7JTS - chains d and s of the 13 polymer chains in the assembly; structure by electron microscopy, 6.10 A resolution (low resolution: residue-level contacts below are approximate; hydrogen-bond / salt-bridge calls are withheld).

== Chain d ==
Protein: Dynein 8 kDa light chain, flagellar outer arm
From: Chlamydomonas reinhardtii
Reference sequence: Q39580 (DYL1_CHLRE); numbering as in UniProt (aligned over 1-91)
Amino-acid sequence (91 residues; row label = number of the first residue in the row):
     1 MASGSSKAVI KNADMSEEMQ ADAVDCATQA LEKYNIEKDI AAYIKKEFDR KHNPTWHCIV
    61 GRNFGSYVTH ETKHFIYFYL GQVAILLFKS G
Not modelled in the structure: 1-6, 91

== Chain s ==
Protein: FAP253
From: Chlamydomonas reinhardtii
Reference sequence: A0A2K3D359 (A0A2K3D359_CHLRE); residue numbers follow UniProt; this construct covers 1-682
Amino-acid sequence (682 residues; row label = number of the first residue in the row):
     1 MSDPEAEQGE QGYEESPEEP GPGSEAPSPS RIDNGLDTII DIDPQTQHAE EGSNTAYESE
    61 QPDVISSYTG GQQEEDGEQA GNGAIDETTE EAAGEADDGG KASGFAVEVD AGTDAAAEGD
   121 LEPEPEPERP ASASGEPQPT ASTSRPASGA AARPASARPT SARPGSAAPR QPSASGGSRP
   181 GSGHPVNLAP DSVGLAQQQQ QKSQIEVGAQ AYEARGSSRP QSGGDAYGQA EEASAAAAAG
   241 RPSTSQSGSR PPPSREGVAV VPSIPEDQPL AVPIHIERYI APGLKAIEVE VAQGPGMPHR
   301 LVRVLLDYTQ CDAKPYLGGF RNKRTGAVYH HGATQTPRAP KYSEADRKLS RETQTVKIKQ
   361 HSQQTVREQA TQMARPGVLL DNDYDKEVTP GRYQTADERD EIVLRSTLRI QRWVRGWLGR
   421 KRAAYLRGKK MEREAFLRDQ EARAQSEAEE HRRREIQRRM HPRTAADFEV LYNELEAWRL
   481 QETRKIKEAG LAKEQEQQVL QQLLHKETKL LQTIDRLKIN ANQENKEARI QHTLNEMSKP
   541 KKFALRNGGK VDVHTPFTTR AKELQQLYNG LNLPLLTVDE RLDVLLHVKW TVKEFDCDLT
   601 RELVDLIDRE ADLLNRGRNP KMLEGLRKRI SSLFLNFIET PEFNPEAVRF QIVPMDFEAY
   661 LYEQVGKATA KAGTSVGTRT LS
Not modelled in the structure: 1-343, 395-397, 540-553, 651-682

== Interface between chain d and chain s ==
Contacting residue pairs - 6 pairs, chain d then chain s:
  Phe64(d) with Thr365(s)
  Ser66(d) with Gln363(s)
  Val68(d) with Gln360(s); His361(s)
  Thr69(d) with Lys359(s)
  His70(d) with Lys359(s)
Also at the interface, not in a pair above, chain d (8 interface residues in all): Gly65, Tyr67, Thr72
Also at the interface, not in a pair above, chain s (8 interface residues in all): Lys357, Ile358, Ser362

== Summary ==
The chain d/chain s interface involves 8 residues from each chain.
Here chain d is Dynein 8 kDa light chain, flagellar outer arm and chain s is FAP253, both from Chlamydomonas
reinhardtii. Entry 7JTS (Stalk of radial spoke 1 attached with doublet microtubule from Chlamydomonas
reinhardtii) was determined by electron microscopy, deposited together with 7JTK.
